Entry 8YTX (X-ray diffraction, 2.53 A resolution); this record covers chains D and E of the 6 polymer chains in the assembly.

# Chain D
Protein: Tubulin beta chain
Organism: Sus scrofa
UniProtKB: A0A8D0VN39 (A0A8D0VN39_PIG); residues 1-431 here = UniProt positions 1-431
Chain sequence (431 residues; numbered 1 to 431; the number before each row is that of its first residue):
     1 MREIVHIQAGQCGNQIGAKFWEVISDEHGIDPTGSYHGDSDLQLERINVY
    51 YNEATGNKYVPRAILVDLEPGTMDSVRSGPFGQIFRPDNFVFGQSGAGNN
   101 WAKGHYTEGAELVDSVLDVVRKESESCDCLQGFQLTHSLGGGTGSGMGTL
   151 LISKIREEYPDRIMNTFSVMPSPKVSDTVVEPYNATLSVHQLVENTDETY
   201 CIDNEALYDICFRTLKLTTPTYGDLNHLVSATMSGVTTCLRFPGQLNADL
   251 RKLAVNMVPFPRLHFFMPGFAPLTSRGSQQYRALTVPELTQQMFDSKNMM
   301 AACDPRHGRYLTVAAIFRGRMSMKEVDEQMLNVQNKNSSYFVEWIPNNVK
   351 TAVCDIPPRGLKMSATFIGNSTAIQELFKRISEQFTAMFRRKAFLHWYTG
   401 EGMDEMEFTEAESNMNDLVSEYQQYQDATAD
Not modelled in the structure: 95-97, 274-283
Small-molecule neighbours:
  - A1D68 (2-chloranyl-N-(4-methoxyphenyl)-N-methyl-thieno[2,3-d]pyrimidin-4-amine): Val236, Cys239, Leu240, Leu246, Ala248, Lys252, Leu253, Asn256, Met257, Thr312, Val313, Ala314, Ala315, Ile316, Asn348, Lys350, Thr351, Ala352
  - GDP (guanosine-5'-diphosphate): Gly10, Gln11, Cys12, Asp67, Asn99, Ser138, Gly140, Gly141, Gly142, Thr143, Gly144, Val169, Pro171, Ser172, Val175, Ser176, Glu181, Asn204, Leu207, Tyr222, Leu225, Asn226

# Chain E
Protein: Stathmin-4
Organism: Rattus norvegicus
UniProtKB: P63043 (STMN4_RAT); residues 5-145 here correspond to UniProt positions 49-189 (UniProt number = residue number + 44)
Chain sequence (143 residues; numbered 3 to 145; the number before each row is that of its first residue):
     3 MADMEVIELNKCTSGQSFEVILKPPSFDGVPEFNASLPRRRDPSLEEIQK
    53 KLEAAEERRKYQEAELLKHLAEKREHEREVIQKAIEENNNFIKMAKEKLA
   103 QKMESNKENREAHLAAMLERLQEKDKHAEEVRKNKELKEEASR
Not modelled in the structure: 3-5, 29-44, 139-145
Construct notes: initiating methionine (3); expression tag (4)
Swiss-Prot annotation at these positions:
  - modified residue: Ser46 (Phosphoserine)

# Chain D / chain E interface
Pairs across the interface (25; chain D residue first):
  Tyr106(D) - His129(E)  hydrogen bond
  Tyr106(D) - Ala130(E)  hydrophobic
  Tyr106(D) - Val133(E)  hydrophobic
  Tyr106(D) - Arg134(E)  hydrogen bond (backbone-side chain)
  Thr107(D) - Lys137(E)
  Ala110(D) - Arg134(E)
  Ser153(D) - Leu123(E)
  Ser153(D) - Lys126(E)
  Lys154(D) - Asp127(E)  salt bridge
  Arg156(D) - Leu123(E)
  Glu157(D) - Leu120(E)
  Glu157(D) - Leu123(E)
  Glu157(D) - Asp127(E)
  Pro160(D) - Leu116(E)  hydrophobic
  Pro160(D) - Met119(E)  hydrophobic
  Gln191(D) - Lys126(E)  hydrogen bond
  Asn195(D) - Leu123(E)
  Asn195(D) - Lys126(E)
  Gly400(D) - Lys137(E)
  Glu401(D) - Val133(E)
  Glu401(D) - Lys137(E)
  Gly402(D) - Val133(E)
  Gly402(D) - Asn136(E)
  Gly402(D) - Lys137(E)
  Glu407(D) - His129(E)  salt bridge
Also at the interface, not in a pair above, chain D (16 interface residues in all): Asp161, Met403
Also at the interface, not in a pair above, chain E (14 interface residues in all): Arg112, Gln124

# Overview
16 residues of chain D and 14 residues of chain E are in contact; the contacts include 3 hydrogen bonds and 2
salt bridges. Among the polar pairs are Lys154(D)-Asp127(E), Glu407(D)-His129(E) and Tyr106(D)-His129(E).
Bound to chain D: GDP and compound A1D68.
Chain D is Tubulin beta chain (Sus scrofa) and chain E is Stathmin-4 (Rattus norvegicus); the structure,
Tubulin-RB3-TTL in complex with compound SI9, was determined by X-ray diffraction together with 8YU9 and 8YUA
from the same study.
